Entry 7QP9 (electron microscopy, 2.89 A resolution); this record covers chains A and B.

# Chain A (and B)
Name: Auxin efflux carrier component 8
Source organism: Arabidopsis thaliana
Notes: engineered mutation(s): N-terminal tag: First two residues MG are cloning tags. Uniprot sequence aligns from Ile2. Note MG is added as residue 0 and 1, to maintain correct numbering compared to uniprot.; chain B of this document is another copy of the same molecule, construct and numbering; everything in this record applies to it too
UniProt: Q9LFP6 (PIN8_ARATH); residue numbers follow UniProt; this construct covers 2-367
Sequence (376 residues; each row starts with the number of its first residue; numbering starts at 0):
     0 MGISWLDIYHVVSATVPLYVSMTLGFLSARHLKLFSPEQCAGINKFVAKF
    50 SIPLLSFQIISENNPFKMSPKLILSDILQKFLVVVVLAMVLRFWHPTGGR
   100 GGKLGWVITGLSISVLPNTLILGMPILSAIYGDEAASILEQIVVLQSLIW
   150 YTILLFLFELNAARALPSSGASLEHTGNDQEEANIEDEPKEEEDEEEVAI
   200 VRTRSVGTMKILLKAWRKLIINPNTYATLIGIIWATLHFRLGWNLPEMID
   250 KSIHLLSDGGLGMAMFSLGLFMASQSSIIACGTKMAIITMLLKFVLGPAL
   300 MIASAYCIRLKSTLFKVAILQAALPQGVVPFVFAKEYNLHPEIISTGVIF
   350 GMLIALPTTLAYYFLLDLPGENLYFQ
Disordered / not traced: 165-205, 368-375
Sequence notes: initiating methionine (0); expression tag (1, 368-375)
Small-molecule neighbours:
  - 1,2-dilinoleoyl-sn-glycero-3-phosphocholine (DLP), molecule 1: Leu23, His30, Leu31, Leu33
  - 1,2-dilinoleoyl-sn-glycero-3-phosphocholine (DLP), molecule 2: Lys48, Phe49, Pro52, Leu53, Phe56, Ile219, Ile220, Pro222, Tyr225, Ala226, Ile229, Leu244, Ile248, Ile252
  - 1,2-dilinoleoyl-sn-glycero-3-phosphocholine (DLP), molecule 3: Lys79, Val83, Ala87, Gly100, Gly101, Lys102, Leu103, Val106, Leu110, Val114, Leu115, Trp149, Ile152, Leu153, Phe155, Leu156, Leu159, Arg163
Curated features (UniProtKB/Swiss-Prot):
  - binding site ((indol-3-yl)acetate): Ile51, Asn117, Leu119, Tyr150, Val327, Val328
  - mutagenesis: Ile51 (I51Y: Strongly reduced auxin (IAA) transport activity), Asp75 (D75A/N: Abolished auxin (IAA) transport activity), Gln78 (Q78A: Abolished auxin (IAA) transport activity), Lys79 (K79A/Q: Abolished auxin (IAA) transport activity), Asn117 (N117A: Abolished auxin (IAA) transport activity), Ile120 (I120Y: Strongly reduced auxin (IAA) transport activity), Gln145 (Q145A: Abolished auxin (IAA) transport activity), Ser146 (S146A: Normal auxin (IAA) transport activity), Tyr150 (Y150A: Strongly reduced auxin (IAA) transport activity; Y150F: Reduced auxin (IAA) transport activity), Thr288 (T288A: Enhanced auxin (IAA) transport activity), Gln320 (Q320A: Enhanced auxin (IAA) transport activity), Val328 (V328Y: Strongly reduced auxin (IAA) transport activity)
What the authors report for this chain:
  - contacts within the chain: Asp75-Lys79

# Interface between chain A and chain B
Pairs across the interface (53; chain A residue first):
  Ser12(A) with Met247(B)
  Val15(A) with Met247(B), hydrophobic
  Pro16(A) with Lys250(B); Ser251(B); Leu254(B)
  Leu17(A) with Leu254(B), hydrophobic
  Val19(A) with Ser251(B)
  Ser20(A) with Leu254(B); Leu255(B)
  Leu23(A) with Leu255(B), hydrophobic
  Ser27(A) with Phe49(B)
  Leu33(A) with Lys44(B), hydrogen bond (backbone-side chain); Phe49(B), hydrophobic
  Phe34(A) with Gly41(B); Phe45(B), hydrophobic; Phe49(B), hydrophobic
  Ser35(A) with Glu37(B)
  Glu37(A) with Ser35(B); Glu37(B); Gln38(B), hydrogen bond (backbone-side chain)
  Gln38(A) with Glu37(B), hydrogen bond (side chain-backbone); Ala40(B); Gly41(B); Lys44(B)
  Ala40(A) with Gln38(B)
  Gly41(A) with Phe34(B); Gln38(B)
  Lys44(A) with Leu33(B), hydrogen bond (side chain-backbone)
  Phe45(A) with Phe34(B), hydrophobic; Phe265(B), hydrophobic
  Phe49(A) with Ser27(B); Leu33(B), hydrophobic; Phe34(B), hydrophobic; Phe265(B), hydrophobic
  Met247(A) with Ser12(B)
  Lys250(A) with Ser12(B); Pro16(B)
  Ser251(A) with Pro16(B); Val19(B)
  Leu254(A) with Pro16(B); Leu17(B), hydrophobic; Ser20(B); Gly261(B)
  Leu255(A) with Ser20(B); Leu23(B), hydrophobic; Gly261(B); Phe265(B), hydrophobic
  Asp257(A) with Asp257(B)
  Gly258(A) with Gly258(B)
  Gly261(A) with Leu254(B)
  Met262(A) with Met262(B), hydrophobic
  Phe265(A) with Phe45(B), hydrophobic; Phe49(B), hydrophobic
Interface residues without a listed pair, chain A (34 interface residues in all): Tyr8, Val11, Ile42, Lys48, Glu246, Leu260
Interface residues without a listed pair, chain B (33 interface residues in all): Tyr8, Val11, Val15, Ile42, Glu246, Leu260

# In short
34 residues of chain A and 33 residues of chain B are in contact; the contacts include 4 hydrogen bonds. Among
the polar pairs are Leu33(A)-Lys44(B) and Glu37(A)-Gln38(B). Bound to chain A: 3 copies of
1,2-dilinoleoyl-sn-glycero-3-phosphocholine. The paper reports contacts within the chain involving Asp75(A)
and Lys79(A).
Chain A and chain B are both Auxin efflux carrier component 8 (Arabidopsis thaliana); the structure,
Outward-facing apo-form of auxin transporter PIN8, was determined by electron microscopy together with 7QPA
and 7QPC from the same study.
